PDB entry 8WOP | X-ray diffraction, 2.35 A resolution | chains A and B

== Chain A (and B) ==
Name: UDP-glucose 4-epimerase 2
Source organism: Arabidopsis thaliana
Notes: chain B of this document is another copy of the same molecule, construct and numbering; everything in this record applies to it too
UniProtKB: Q9T0A7 (UGE2_ARATH); residue numbers follow UniProt; this construct covers 1-350
Chain sequence (370 residues; row label = number of the first residue in the row; numbers below 1 keep their minus sign (Met-19 is residue -19)):
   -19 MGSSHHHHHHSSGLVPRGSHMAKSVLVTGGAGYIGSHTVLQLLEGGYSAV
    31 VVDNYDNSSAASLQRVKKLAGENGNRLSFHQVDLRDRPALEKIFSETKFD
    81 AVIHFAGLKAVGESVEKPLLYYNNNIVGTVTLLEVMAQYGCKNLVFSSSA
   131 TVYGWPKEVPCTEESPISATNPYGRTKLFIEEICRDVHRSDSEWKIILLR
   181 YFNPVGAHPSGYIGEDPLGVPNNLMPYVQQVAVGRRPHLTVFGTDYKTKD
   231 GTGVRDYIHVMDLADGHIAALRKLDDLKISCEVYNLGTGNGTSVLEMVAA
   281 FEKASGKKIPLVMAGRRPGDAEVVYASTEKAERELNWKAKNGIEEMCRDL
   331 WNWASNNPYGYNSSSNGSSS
Not modelled in the structure: -19 to 1, 257-258, 343-350 (chain B: -19 to 3, 256-258, 342-350)
Differences from the reference sequence: initiating methionine (-19); expression tag (-18 to 0)
Small-molecule neighbours:
  - NAD (nicotinamide-adenine-dinucleotide): Gly9, Ala11, Gly12, Tyr13, Ile14, Gly15, Val32, Asp33, Asn34, Tyr35, Asp36, Asn37, Ser38, Val62, Asp63, Leu64, Arg65, Phe85, Ala86, Gly87, Leu88, Lys89, Asn104, Ser127, Ser128, Ser129, Tyr153, Lys157, Tyr181, Phe182, Asn183, Pro184, Asn203
  - UDP (uridine-5'-diphosphate): Val91, Thr131, Asn183, Asn202, Asn203, Leu204, Tyr207, Leu219, Thr220, Val221, Phe222, Gly233, Arg235, Tyr237, Val274, Arg297, Asp300
Curated features (UniProtKB/Swiss-Prot):
  - active site: Tyr153 (Proton acceptor)
  - binding site (NAD(+)): Gly12 to Ile14, Asp33 to Asn37, Asp63, Leu64, Phe85, Lys89, Lys157, Tyr181
  - binding site (substrate): Ser129 to Thr131, Tyr181 to Asn183, Asn202 to Leu204, Thr220 to Phe222, Arg235, Arg297 to Asp300

== How chain A and chain B interact ==
Contacting residue pairs (38):
  Val95(A) - Ser170(B)
  Glu96(A) - Ser170(B)
  Pro98(A) - Asp166(B)
  Pro98(A) - Val167(B)  hydrophobic
  Pro98(A) - Ser170(B)
  Leu99(A) - Leu113(B)  hydrophobic
  Leu99(A) - Glu114(B)
  Leu99(A) - Val167(B)  hydrophobic
  Leu100(A) - Glu114(B)
  Tyr102(A) - Ile163(B)  hydrophobic
  Tyr102(A) - Asp166(B)  hydrogen bond
  Asn103(A) - Val110(B)
  Asn103(A) - Glu114(B)  hydrogen bond
  Ile106(A) - Ile106(B)  hydrophobic
  Val107(A) - Val107(B)  hydrophobic
  Val110(A) - Asn103(B)
  Leu113(A) - Leu99(B)
  Glu114(A) - Leu99(B)
  Glu114(A) - Asn103(B)  hydrogen bond
  Pro152(A) - Asp166(B)
  Arg155(A) - Glu162(B)
  Arg155(A) - Asp166(B)  salt bridge
  Arg155(A) - Arg169(B)
  Phe159(A) - Phe159(B)  hydrophobic
  Phe159(A) - Glu162(B)
  Glu162(A) - Arg155(B)  salt bridge
  Glu162(A) - Phe159(B)
  Ile163(A) - Tyr102(B)  hydrophobic
  Asp166(A) - Pro98(B)
  Asp166(A) - Tyr102(B)  hydrogen bond
  Asp166(A) - Pro152(B)
  Asp166(A) - Arg155(B)  salt bridge
  Val167(A) - Pro98(B)
  Val167(A) - Leu99(B)  hydrophobic
  Arg169(A) - Arg155(B)
  Ser170(A) - Val95(B)
  Ser170(A) - Glu96(B)
  Ser170(A) - Pro98(B)
Other interface residues (no listed pair), chain B (21 interface residues in all): Leu100

== Overview ==
Chain A and chain B each contribute 21 residues to their interface; the contacts include 4 hydrogen bonds and
3 salt bridges. Polar contacts include Arg155(A)-Asp166(B), Glu162(A)-Arg155(B) and Tyr102(A)-Asp166(B).
Ligands of chain A: UDP and NAD.
Both chains are UDP-glucose 4-epimerase 2 (Arabidopsis thaliana). Entry 8WOP (Crystal structure of Arabidopsis
thaliana UDP-glucose 4-epimerase 2 (AtUGE2) complexed with UDP, wild-type) was determined by X-ray diffraction
together with 8WOV and 8WOW from the same study.
